8Q36 - chains GGG and JJJ of the 11 polymer chains in the assembly; structure by X-ray diffraction, 2.60 A resolution.

[Chain GGG]
Molecule: Histone H2A type 1-B/E
Organism: Homo sapiens
Reference sequence: P04908 (H2A1B_HUMAN); residues 13-119 here correspond to UniProt positions 14-120 (UniProt number = residue number + 1)
Amino-acid sequence (107 residues; each row starts with the number of its first residue):
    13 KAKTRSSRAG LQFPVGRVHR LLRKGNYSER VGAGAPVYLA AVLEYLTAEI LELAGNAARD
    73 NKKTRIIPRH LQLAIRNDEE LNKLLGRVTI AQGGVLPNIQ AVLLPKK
Curated features (UniProtKB/Swiss-Prot):
  - modified residue: Lys13 (N6-(beta-hydroxybutyryl)lysine), Lys36 (N6-(2-hydroxyisobutyryl)lysine), Lys74 (N6-(2-hydroxyisobutyryl)lysine), Lys75 (N6-(2-hydroxyisobutyryl)lysine), Lys95 (N6-(2-hydroxyisobutyryl)lysine), Gln104 (N5-methylglutamine), Lys118 (N6-(2-hydroxyisobutyryl)lysine), Lys119 (N6-crotonyllysine)
  - cross-link (Glycyl lysine isopeptide (Lys-Gly)): Lys13 (interchain with G-Cter in ubiquitin), Lys15 (interchain with G-Cter in ubiquitin), Lys119 (interchain with G-Cter in ubiquitin)

[Chain JJJ]
Molecule: 145-nt DNA strand
Organism: Homo sapiens
Sequence (145 nucleotides; numbered -72 to 72; the number before each row is that of its first residue; numbers below 1 keep their minus sign (DA-72 is residue -72)):
   -72 ATCAATATCC ACCTGCAGAT ACTACCAAAA GTGTATTTGG AAACTGCTCC ATCAAAAGGC
   -12 ATGTTCAGCT GATTCAGCTG AACATGCCTT TTGATGGAGC AGTTTCCAAA TACACTTTTG
    48 GTAGTATCTG CAGGTGGATA TTGAT

[How chain GGG and chain JJJ interact]
Residue-residue contacts (16):
  Lys13(GGG) with DG-42(JJJ), phosphate contact; DT-41(JJJ), phosphate contact
  Ala14(GGG) with DA-43(JJJ), phosphate contact; DG-42(JJJ), phosphate contact
  Lys15(GGG) with DA-43(JJJ), phosphate contact; DG-42(JJJ), hydrogen bond to the phosphate
  Thr16(GGG) with DA-43(JJJ), phosphate contact
  Arg17(GGG) with DA-43(JJJ), salt bridge to the phosphate
  Arg20(GGG) with DG-42(JJJ), salt bridge to the phosphate
  Gly28(GGG) with DA-44(JJJ), sugar contact; DA-43(JJJ), phosphate contact
  Arg32(GGG) with DA-45(JJJ), phosphate contact; DA-44(JJJ), salt bridge to the phosphate
  Arg42(GGG) with DT-36(JJJ), hydrogen bond to the sugar; DT-35(JJJ), sugar contact
  Arg77(GGG) with DA-54(JJJ), sugar contact
Interface residues without a listed pair, chain GGG (12 interface residues in all): Arg29, Glu41

[Summary]
The interface between chain GGG and chain JJJ involves 12 residues on one side and 8 on the other, with 2
hydrogen bonds and 3 salt bridges. Among the polar pairs are Arg42(GGG)-DT-36(JJJ), Lys15(GGG)-DG-42(JJJ) and
Arg17(GGG)-DA-43(JJJ).
Here chain GGG is Histone H2A type 1-B/E and chain JJJ is a 145-nt DNA strand, both from Homo sapiens. Entry
8Q36 (Structure of Nucleosome Core with a Bound Metallopeptide Conjugate (Foamy Virus GAG Peptide-Au[I]
Compound)) was determined by X-ray diffraction together with 8Q3E, 8Q3M and 8Q3X from the same study.
